4BWJ - chains A and C of the 3 polymer chains in the assembly; structure by X-ray diffraction, 1.55 A resolution.

Chain A:
Molecule: DNA polymerase I, thermostable
From: Thermus aquaticus
Notes: EC 2.7.7.7; fragment: klenow fragment, residues 293-832
UniProtKB: P19821 (DPO1_THEAQ); residues 293-832 here = UniProt positions 293-832
Amino-acid sequence (540 residues; each row starts with the number of its first residue):
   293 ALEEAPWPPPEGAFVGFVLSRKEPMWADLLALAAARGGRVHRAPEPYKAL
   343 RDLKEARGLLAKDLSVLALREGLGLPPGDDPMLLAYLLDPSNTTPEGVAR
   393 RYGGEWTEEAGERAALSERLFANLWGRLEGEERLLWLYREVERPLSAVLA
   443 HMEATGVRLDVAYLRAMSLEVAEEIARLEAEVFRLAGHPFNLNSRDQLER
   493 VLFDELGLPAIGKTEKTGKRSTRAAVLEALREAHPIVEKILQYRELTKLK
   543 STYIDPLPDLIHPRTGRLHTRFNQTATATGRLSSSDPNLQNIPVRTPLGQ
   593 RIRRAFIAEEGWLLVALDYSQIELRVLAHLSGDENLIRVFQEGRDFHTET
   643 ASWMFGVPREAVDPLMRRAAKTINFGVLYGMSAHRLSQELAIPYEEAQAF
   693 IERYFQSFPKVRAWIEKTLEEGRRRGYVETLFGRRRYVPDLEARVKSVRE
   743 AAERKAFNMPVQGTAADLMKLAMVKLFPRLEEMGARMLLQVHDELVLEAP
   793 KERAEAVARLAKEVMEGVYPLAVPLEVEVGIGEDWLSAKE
Not modelled in the structure: 293
Differences from the reference sequence: engineered mutation Met459 (Leu in P19821), Arg515 (Ser in P19821), Phe638 (Ile in P19821), Lys747 (Met in P19821)
Bound ions: Mg2+ site 1: Asp610, Tyr611, Asp785 (together with 2',3'-dideoxycytidine 5'-triphosphate); Mg2+ site 2: Asp610, Asp785, Glu786 (together with 2',3'-dideoxycytidine 5'-triphosphate); Mg2+ site 3 near Glu825 (its only coordinating residue here)
Ligand contacts: 2',3'-dideoxycytidine 5'-triphosphate (DCT): Arg573, Asp610, Tyr611, Ser612, Gln613, Ile614, Glu615, His639, Arg659, Lys663, Thr664, Phe667, Asp785
Reported in the primary citation:
  - mutagenesis - M747K: increased catalytic activity on RNA

Chain C:
Molecule: 16-nt DNA strand
Sequence (16 nucleotides; row label = number of the first residue in the row):
   201 AAAGGGCGCCGTGGTC
Not modelled in the structure: 201-202

Interface between chain A and chain C:
Pairs across the interface - 43 pairs, chain A then chain C:
  Asn483(A) with DT212(C), hydrogen bond to the phosphate
  Asn485(A) with DG211(C), phosphate contact; DT212(C), hydrogen bond to the phosphate
  Ser486(A) with DT212(C), hydrogen bond to the phosphate; DG213(C), hydrogen bond to the phosphate
  Gln489(A) with DG213(C), hydrogen bond to the phosphate
  Glu507(A) with DA203(C), phosphate contact
  Ser543(A) with DC210(C), sugar contact
  Thr544(A) with DC210(C), sugar contact
  Ala568(A) with DG208(C), phosphate contact
  Thr569(A) with DC207(C), phosphate contact
  Ala570(A) with DG206(C), phosphate contact; DC207(C), hydrogen bond to the phosphate
  Thr571(A) with DG206(C), sugar contact
  Arg573(A) with DG205(C), base contact; DG206(C), base contact
  Ser575(A) with DC207(C), phosphate contact; DG208(C), hydrogen bond to the phosphate
  Ser576(A) with DG208(C), sugar contact
  Ser577(A) with DG208(C), phosphate contact; DC209(C), phosphate contact
  Asp578(A) with DC209(C), hydrogen bond to the phosphate
  Asn580(A) with DG208(C), hydrogen bond to the sugar; DC209(C), phosphate contact
  Thr664(A) with DG204(C), base contact
  Phe667(A) with DG204(C), base contact
  Gly668(A) with DG204(C), base contact
  Tyr671(A) with DG204(C), base contact
  Gly672(A) with DG204(C), sugar contact
  Met673(A) with DG204(C), hydrogen bond to the sugar
  Ser674(A) with DG204(C), hydrogen bond to the phosphate
  Arg677(A) with DG204(C), salt bridge to the phosphate
  Arg728(A) with DG206(C), salt bridge to the phosphate
  Ser739(A) with DA203(C), base contact
  Glu742(A) with DA203(C), base contact
  Arg746(A) with DA203(C), hydrogen bond to the sugar; DG204(C), hydrogen bond to the phosphate; DG205(C), salt bridge to the phosphate
  Lys747(A) with DG205(C), phosphate contact; DG206(C), phosphate contact
  Asn750(A) with DG205(C), sugar contact
  Gln754(A) with DG205(C), base contact; DG206(C), hydrogen bond to the sugar
Other interface residues (no listed pair), chain A (40 interface residues in all): Asp488, Lys540, Pro548, Asn565, Pro579, Asn583, Lys738, His784

Overview:
40 residues of chain A face 11 of chain C across their interface; the contacts include 14 hydrogen bonds and 3
salt bridges. Polar contacts include Asn580(A)-DG208(C), Met673(A)-DG204(C) and Arg746(A)-DA203(C). Chain A
binds 2',3'-dideoxycytidine 5'-triphosphate. Asp610(A), Tyr611(A) and Asp785(A) coordinate Mg2+ site 1. From
the paper: M747K of chain A increases catalytic activity on RNA.
Chain A is DNA polymerase I, thermostable (Thermus aquaticus) and chain C is a 16-nt DNA strand; the
structure, KlenTaq mutant in complex with DNA and ddCTP, was determined by X-ray diffraction, deposited
together with 4BWM.
